4GWP - chains A and E of the 7 polymer chains in the assembly; structure by X-ray diffraction, 4.20 A resolution (low resolution: residue-level contacts below are approximate; hydrogen-bond / salt-bridge calls are withheld).

Chain A:
Name: Mediator of RNA polymerase II transcription subunit 11
Organism: Saccharomyces cerevisiae
UniProtKB: Q99278 (MED11_YEAST); numbering as in UniProt (aligned over 1-115)
Amino-acid sequence (115 residues; each row starts with the number of its first residue):
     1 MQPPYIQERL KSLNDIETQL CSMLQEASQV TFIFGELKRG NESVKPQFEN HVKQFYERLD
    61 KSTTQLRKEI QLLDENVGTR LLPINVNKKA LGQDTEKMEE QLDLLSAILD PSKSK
Disordered / not traced: 1-3
UniProt features mapped onto this chain:
  - mutagenesis: Glu17 (E17K: Results in a decrease of TFIIK and RNA polymerase II occupancies at active promoters; when associated with K-24), Leu24 (L24K: Results in a decrease of TFIIK and RNA polymerase II occupancies at active promoters; when associated with K-17), Thr31 (T31A: Impairs interaction with RAD3, reducing the interaction of TFIIH with the head module and consequently resulting in a reduction of RNA polymerase II CTD 'Ser-5' phosphorylation), Leu66 (L66P: Impairs interaction with SRB4/MED17, SRB6/MED22 and RAD3), Gly92 (G92S: Impairs interaction with SRB4/MED17)

Chain E:
Name: Mediator of RNA polymerase II transcription subunit 18
Organism: Saccharomyces cerevisiae
UniProtKB: P32585 (MED18_YEAST); residues 1-307 here = UniProt positions 1-307
Amino-acid sequence (307 residues; row label = number of the first residue in the row):
     1 MVQQLSLFGS IGDDGYDLLI STLTTISGNP PLLYNSLCTV WKPNPSYDVE NVNSRNQLVE
    61 PNRIKLSKEV PFSYLIDETM MDKPLNFRIL KSFTNDKIPL NYAMTRNILH NTVPQVTNFN
   121 STNEDQNNSK HTEDTVNESR NSDDIIDVDM DASPAPSNES CSPWSLQISD IPAAGNNRSV
   181 SMQTIAETII LSSAGKNSSV SSLMNGLGYV FEFQYLTIGV KFFMKHGLIL ELQKIWQIEE
   241 AGNSQITSGG FLLKAYINVS RGTDIDRINY TETALMNLKK ELQGYIELSV PDRQSMDSRV
   301 AHGNILI
Disordered / not traced: 1, 111-157, 302-307
UniProt features mapped onto this chain:
  - mutagenesis: Thr22 (T22I: In SRB5-1; suppresses the phenotypic defects of an RNA polymerase II CTD truncation)

Chain A / chain E interface:
Pairs across the interface (6):
  Ile84(A) with Leu18(E); Thr22(E); Tyr285(E)
  Asn85(A) with Tyr285(E)
  Asn87(A) with Glu281(E)
  Lys89(A) with Thr25(E)
Also at the interface, not in a pair above, chain A (7 interface residues in all): Arg80, Val86, Ala90
Also at the interface, not in a pair above, chain E (7 interface residues in all): Ile26, Gly284

Summary:
The chain A/chain E interface involves 7 residues from each chain. UniProt lists 5 mutagenesis sites on chain
A; one mutagenesis site on chain E.
Here chain A is Mediator of RNA polymerase II transcription subunit 11 and chain E is Mediator of RNA
polymerase II transcription subunit 18, both from Saccharomyces cerevisiae. Entry 4GWP (Structure of the
Mediator Head Module from S. cerevisiae) was determined by X-ray diffraction, deposited together with 4GWQ.
